Entry 6X1C (X-ray diffraction, 2.90 A resolution); this record covers chains C and E of the 6 polymer chains in the assembly.

[Chain C]
Molecule: Tubulin alpha-1B chain
Source organism: Sus scrofa
UniProt: Q2XVP4 (TBA1B_PIG); numbering as in UniProt (aligned over 1-450)
Amino-acid sequence (450 residues; numbered 1 to 450; the number before each row is that of its first residue):
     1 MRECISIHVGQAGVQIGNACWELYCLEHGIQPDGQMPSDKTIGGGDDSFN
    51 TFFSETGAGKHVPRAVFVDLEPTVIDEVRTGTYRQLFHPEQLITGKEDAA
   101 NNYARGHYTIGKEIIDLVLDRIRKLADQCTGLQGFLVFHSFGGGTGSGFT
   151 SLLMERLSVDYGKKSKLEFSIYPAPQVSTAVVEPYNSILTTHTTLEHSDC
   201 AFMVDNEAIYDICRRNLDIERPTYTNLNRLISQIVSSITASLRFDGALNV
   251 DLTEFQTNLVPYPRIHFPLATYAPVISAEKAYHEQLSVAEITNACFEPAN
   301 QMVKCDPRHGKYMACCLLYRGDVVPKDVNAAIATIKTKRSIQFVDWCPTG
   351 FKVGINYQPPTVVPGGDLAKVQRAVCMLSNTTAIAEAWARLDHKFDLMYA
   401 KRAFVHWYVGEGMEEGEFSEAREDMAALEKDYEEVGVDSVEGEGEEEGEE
Disordered / not traced: 441-450
Ion coordination: Ca2+: D39, T41, G44, E55
Small-molecule neighbours:
  - GTP (guanosine-5'-triphosphate): G10, Q11, A12, Q15, I16, D69, D98, A99, A100, N101, S140, G142, G143, G144, T145, G146, I171, P173, V177, S178, T179, E183, N206, Y224, L227, N228, I231
  - Y5J (4-(2-chlorofuro[3,2-d]pyrimidin-4-yl)-7-methoxy-3,4-dihydroquinoxalin-2(1H)-one): N101, T179, A180, V181
Swiss-Prot annotation at these positions:
  - motif: M1 to C4 (MREC motif)
  - active site: E254
  - binding site (GTP): G10, Q11, A12, Q15, E71, A99, S140, G143, G144, T145, G146, T179, E183, N206, Y224, N228, L252
  - binding site (Mg(2+)): E71
  - modified residue: K40 (N6,N6,N6-trimethyllysine), S48 (Phosphoserine), S232 (Phosphoserine), Y282 (3'-nitrotyrosine), R339 (Omega-N-methylarginine), S439 (Phosphoserine), E443 (5-glutamyl polyglutamate), E445 (5-glutamyl polyglutamate)
  - cross-link (Glycyl lysine isopeptide (Lys-Gly)): K326 (interchain with G-Cter in ubiquitin), K370 (interchain with G-Cter in ubiquitin)

[Chain E]
Molecule: Stathmin-4
Source organism: Rattus norvegicus
UniProt: P63043 (STMN4_RAT); residues 5-145 here correspond to UniProt positions 49-189 (UniProt number = residue number + 44)
Amino-acid sequence (143 residues; each row starts with the number of its first residue):
     3 MADMEVIELNKCTSGQSFEVILKPPSFDGVPEFNASLPRRRDPSLEEIQK
    53 KLEAAEERRKYQEAELLKHLAEKREHEREVIQKAIEENNNFIKMAKEKLA
   103 QKMESNKENREAHLAAMLERLQEKDKHAEEVRKNKELKEEASR
Disordered / not traced: 3-5, 29-43, 142-145
Differences from the reference sequence: initiating methionine (3); expression tag (4)
Swiss-Prot annotation at these positions:
  - modified residue: S46 (Phosphoserine)

[How chain C and chain E interact]
Pairs across the interface (28):
  H107(C) with K104(E); M105(E)
  Y108(C) with K104(E); M105(E), hydrophobic; N108(E)
  T109(C) with R112(E), hydrogen bond
  K112(C) with M105(E)
  E155(C) with L101(E); K104(E), salt bridge
  R156(C) with L101(E)
  S158(C) with F93(E); I94(E)
  V159(C) with I94(E); K98(E)
  G162(C) with I94(E)
  K163(C) with N90(E); F93(E)
  T193(C) with K104(E)
  H197(C) with F93(E)
  G410(C) with H115(E)
  E411(C) with N108(E), hydrogen bond (backbone-side chain); R112(E), salt bridge
  G412(C) with N108(E); N111(E), hydrogen bond (backbone-side chain); R112(E)
  M413(C) with N108(E)
  E414(C) with S107(E), hydrogen bond; N111(E), hydrogen bond
Also at the interface, not in a pair above, chain C (21 interface residues in all): L152, E196, E417, E420
Also at the interface, not in a pair above, chain E (14 interface residues in all): A97, K100

[Overview]
Chain C and chain E form an interface of 21 and 14 residues respectively; the contacts include 5 hydrogen
bonds and 2 salt bridges. Polar pairs include E155(C)-K104(E), E411(C)-R112(E) and T109(C)-R112(E). Chain C
binds GTP and compound Y5J.
Here chain C is Tubulin alpha-1B chain (Sus scrofa) and chain E is Stathmin-4 (Rattus norvegicus). Entry 6X1C
(Tubulin-RB3_SLD-TTL in complex with compound 5j) was determined by X-ray diffraction together with 6X1E,
6X1F, 7LZ7 and 7LZ8 from the same study.
